PDB entry 4QW1 | X-ray diffraction, 2.90 A resolution | chains R and S of the 28 polymer chains in the assembly

== Chain R ==
Molecule: Proteasome subunit alpha type-5
Source organism: Saccharomyces cerevisiae
Notes: EC 3.4.25.1
UniProt: P32379 (PSA5_YEAST); residues -7 to 252 here correspond to UniProt positions 1-260 (UniProt number = residue number + 8)
Sequence (260 residues; each row starts with the number of its first residue; numbers below 1 keep their minus sign (Met-7 is residue -7)):
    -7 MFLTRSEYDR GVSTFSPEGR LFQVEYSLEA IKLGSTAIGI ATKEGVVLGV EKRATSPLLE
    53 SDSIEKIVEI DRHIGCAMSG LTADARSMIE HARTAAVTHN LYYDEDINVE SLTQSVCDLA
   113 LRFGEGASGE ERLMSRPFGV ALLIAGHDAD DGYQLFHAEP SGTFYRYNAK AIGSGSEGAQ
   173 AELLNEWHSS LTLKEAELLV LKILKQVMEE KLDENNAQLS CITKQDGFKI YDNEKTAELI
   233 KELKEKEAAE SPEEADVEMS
Disordered / not traced: -7 to 0, 118-124, 243-252

== Chain S ==
Molecule: Proteasome subunit alpha type-6
Source organism: Saccharomyces cerevisiae
Notes: EC 3.4.25.1
UniProt: P40302 (PSA6_YEAST); residues 0-233 here correspond to UniProt positions 1-234 (UniProt number = residue number + 1)
Sequence (234 residues; numbered 0 to 233; the number before each row is that of its first residue; numbering starts at 0):
     0 MFRNNYDGDT VTFSPTGRLF QVEYALEAIK QGSVTVGLRS NTHAVLVALK RNADELSSYQ
    60 KKIIKCDEHM GLSLAGLAPD ARVLSNYLRQ QCNYSSLVFN RKLAVERAGH LLCDKAQKNT
   120 QSYGGRPYGV GLLIIGYDKS GAHLLEFQPS GNVTELYGTA IGARSQGAKT YLERTLDTFI
   180 KIDGNPDELI KAGVEAISQS LRDESLTVDN LSIAIVGKDT PFTIYDGEAV AKYI
Disordered / not traced: 0-2
Swiss-Prot annotation at these positions:
  - modified residue: Ser13 (Phosphoserine)
  - cross-link: Lys190 (Glycyl lysine isopeptide (Lys-Gly) (interchain with G-Cter in ubiquitin))

== How chain R and chain S interact ==
Contacting residue pairs (43; chain R residue first):
  Ser5(R) - Arg125(S)
  Thr6(R) - Gly7(S)
  Thr6(R) - Gln20(S)
  Phe7(R) - Gln20(S)  hydrogen bond (backbone-side chain)
  Phe7(R) - Tyr23(S)
  Phe7(R) - Leu76(S)  hydrophobic
  Phe7(R) - Arg125(S)
  Phe7(R) - Pro126(S)
  Phe7(R) - Gly128(S)
  Ser8(R) - Tyr23(S)
  Pro9(R) - Tyr23(S)  hydrophobic
  Pro9(R) - Glu26(S)
  Glu10(R) - Glu26(S)
  Gly11(R) - Tyr23(S)
  Gly11(R) - Ala27(S)
  Leu13(R) - Arg125(S)
  Gln106(R) - Arg81(S)  hydrogen bond
  Asp110(R) - Arg81(S)  salt bridge
  Leu113(R) - Pro78(S)  hydrophobic
  Leu113(R) - Asp79(S)
  Leu113(R) - Arg125(S)
  Ser153(R) - Pro78(S)
  Gly154(R) - Pro78(S)
  Thr155(R) - Gln59(S)
  Phe156(R) - Gln59(S)
  Tyr157(R) - Arg50(S)  hydrogen bond (side chain-backbone)
  Tyr157(R) - Ala52(S)
  Tyr157(R) - Ser57(S)
  Tyr157(R) - Gln59(S)
  Arg158(R) - Ser56(S)
  Arg158(R) - Ser57(S)  hydrogen bond (backbone-backbone)
  Tyr159(R) - Ala52(S)
  Tyr159(R) - Asp53(S)
  Tyr159(R) - Leu55(S)
  Tyr159(R) - Ser56(S)
  Asn160(R) - Leu55(S)  hydrogen bond (backbone-backbone)
  Ala161(R) - Leu55(S)
  Gln172(R) - Asp53(S)  hydrogen bond
  Gln172(R) - Leu55(S)
  Leu175(R) - Leu55(S)
  Leu176(R) - Glu54(S)
  Leu176(R) - Leu55(S)  hydrophobic
  Trp179(R) - Leu55(S)  hydrophobic
Interface residues without a listed pair, chain R (26 interface residues in all): Arg2, Gly3
Interface residues without a listed pair, chain S (26 interface residues in all): Asp6, Ala24, Gln30, Asn51, Lys60, Gly123

== Overview ==
The chain R/chain S interface involves 26 residues from each chain; the contacts include 6 hydrogen bonds and
1 salt bridge. Polar contacts include Asp110(R)-Arg81(S), Phe7(R)-Gln20(S) and Gln106(R)-Arg81(S).
Here chain R is Proteasome subunit alpha type-5 and chain S is Proteasome subunit alpha type-6, both from
Saccharomyces cerevisiae. Entry 4QW1 (yCP beta5-A50V mutant in complex with bortezomib) was determined by
X-ray diffraction together with 4QUX, 4QUY, 4QV0, 4QV1, 4QV3, 4QV4 and 42 further entries from the same study.
